PDB entry 7F5M | X-ray diffraction, 2.40 A resolution | chains A and C of the 3 polymer chains in the assembly

# Chain A
Name: Something about silencing protein 5
Source organism: Saccharomyces cerevisiae (strain ATCC 204508 / S288c)
UniProtKB: Q99314 (SAS5_YEAST); residue numbers follow UniProt; this construct covers 2-139
Amino-acid sequence (139 residues; numbered 1 to 139; the number before each row is that of its first residue):
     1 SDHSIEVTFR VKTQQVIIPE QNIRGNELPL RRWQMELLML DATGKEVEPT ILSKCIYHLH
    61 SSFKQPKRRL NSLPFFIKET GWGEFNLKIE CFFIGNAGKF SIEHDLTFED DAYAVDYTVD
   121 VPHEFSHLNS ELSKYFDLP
Differences from the reference sequence: expression tag (1)
Reported in the primary citation:
  - mutagenesis - W82A: abolished binding to Lys-gln-leu-ala-ser-lys-ala-ala-arg-lbz-ser-ala-pro-ser-thr-gly-gly-val-lys-tyr (chain C)
  - mutagenesis - L30H: decreased binding to Lys-gln-leu-ala-ser-lys-ala-ala-arg-lbz-ser-ala-pro-ser-thr-gly-gly-val-lys-tyr (chain C)
  - mutagenesis - K64P: increased binding to Lys-gln-leu-ala-ser-lys-ala-ala-arg-lbz-ser-ala-pro-ser-thr-gly-gly-val-lys-tyr (chain C)
  - mutagenesis - K64P: increased binding to H3K27ac
  - mutagenesis - L30H: decreased binding to K27bz peptide
  - mutagenesis - K64P: increased binding to H3K27bz

# Chain C
Name: Lys-gln-leu-ala-ser-lys-ala-ala-arg-lbz-ser-ala-pro-ser-thr-gly-gly-val-lys-tyr
Amino-acid sequence (20 residues; each row starts with the number of its first residue):
    18 KQLASKAARX SAPSTGGVKY
Modified / non-standard residues: LBZ ((2S)-2-azanyl-6-benzamido-hexanoic acid) at position 27

# How chain A and chain C interact
Residue-residue contacts (34; chain A residue first):
  I23(A) - G33(C)
  I23(A) - G34(C)
  G25(A) - T32(C)  hydrogen bond (backbone-side chain)
  G25(A) - G33(C)
  N26(A) - T32(C)
  E27(A) - T32(C)
  E27(A) - G33(C)  hydrogen bond (backbone-backbone)
  L28(A) - A29(C)  hydrophobic
  L28(A) - S31(C)
  L28(A) - T32(C)
  P29(A) - S31(C)
  P29(A) - G33(C)
  R31(A) - P30(C)
  R31(A) - S31(C)
  H60(A) - A24(C)
  H60(A) - A25(C)  hydrogen bond (side chain-backbone)
  H60(A) - R26(C)
  H60(A) - LBZ_27(C)
  S61(A) - L20(C)
  S62(A) - LBZ_27(C)
  F63(A) - LBZ_27(C)
  G81(A) - LBZ_27(C)
  W82(A) - LBZ_27(C)
  G83(A) - LBZ_27(C)
  G83(A) - S28(C)
  E84(A) - R26(C)
  E84(A) - LBZ_27(C)
  E84(A) - S28(C)  hydrogen bond (backbone-backbone)
  E84(A) - P30(C)
  F85(A) - R26(C)
  N86(A) - K23(C)
  E103(A) - K23(C)  salt bridge
  F108(A) - P30(C)  hydrophobic
  D111(A) - K36(C)  salt bridge
Also at the interface, not in a pair above, chain A (23 interface residues in all): I17, R24, T80
Also at the interface, not in a pair above, chain C (15 interface residues in all): V35
Interface features reported in the paper:
  - residue pairs: R31(A)-P30(C) (hydrophobic contact), W82(A)-A29(C) (hydrophobic contact), F108(A)-P30(C) (hydrophobic contact)
  - interface residues, chain A: L28(A), R31(A), H60(A), W82(A), F108(A)
  - interface residues, chain C: A29(C), P30(C)

# In short
Chain A and chain C form an interface of 23 and 15 residues respectively; the contacts include 4 hydrogen
bonds and 2 salt bridges. Polar pairs include E103(A)-K23(C), D111(A)-K36(C) and G25(A)-T32(C). The authors
report hydrophobic contacts between R31(A) and P30(C), W82(A) and A29(C) and F108(A) and P30(C). From the
paper: W82A of chain A abolishes binding to
Lys-gln-leu-ala-ser-lys-ala-ala-arg-lbz-ser-ala-pro-ser-thr-gly-gly-val-lys-tyr (chain C); interface residues
L28(A), R31(A) and A29(C) among others; 3 substitutions were tested in all.
Here chain A is Something about silencing protein 5 (Saccharomyces cerevisiae (strain ATCC 204508 / S288c))
and chain C is Lys-gln-leu-ala-ser-lys-ala-ala-arg-lbz-ser-ala-pro-ser-thr-gly-gly-val-lys-tyr. Entry 7F5M
(Crystal structure of Sas5 YEATS domain in complex with H3K27bz peptide) was determined by X-ray diffraction,
deposited together with 7F3S, 7F4A, 7F4E and 7F51.
